Entry 4ABO (electron microscopy, 8.60 A resolution (very low resolution: no residue pairs are listed; an interface is given only as per-side residue counts)); this record covers chains D and H of the 9 polymer chains in the assembly.

# Chain D (and H)
Molecule: Tubulin alpha-1A chain
Source organism: Sus scrofa
Notes: EC 3.6.5.6; chain H of this document is another copy of the same molecule, construct and numbering; everything in this record applies to it too
Sequence (451 residues; row label = number of the first residue in the row):
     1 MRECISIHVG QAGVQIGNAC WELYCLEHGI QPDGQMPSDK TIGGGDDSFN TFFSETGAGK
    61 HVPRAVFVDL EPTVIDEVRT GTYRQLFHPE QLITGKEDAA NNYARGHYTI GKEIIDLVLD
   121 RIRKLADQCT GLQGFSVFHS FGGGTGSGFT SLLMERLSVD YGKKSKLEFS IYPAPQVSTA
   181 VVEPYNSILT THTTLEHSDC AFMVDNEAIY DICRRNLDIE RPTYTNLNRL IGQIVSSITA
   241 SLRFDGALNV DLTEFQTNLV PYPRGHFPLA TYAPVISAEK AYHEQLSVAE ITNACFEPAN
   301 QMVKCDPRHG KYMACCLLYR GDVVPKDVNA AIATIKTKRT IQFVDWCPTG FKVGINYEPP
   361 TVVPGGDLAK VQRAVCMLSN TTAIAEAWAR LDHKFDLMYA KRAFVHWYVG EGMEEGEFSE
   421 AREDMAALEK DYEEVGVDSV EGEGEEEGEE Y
Disordered / not traced: 1, 38-46, 440-451
Residues lining bound ligands: GTP (guanosine-5'-triphosphate): Gly10, Gln11, Ala12, Gln15, Ile16, Asp69, Glu71, Ala99, Ala100, Asn101, Ser140, Gly142, Gly143, Gly144, Thr145, Gly146, Ile171, Thr179, Glu183, Asn206, Tyr224, Leu227, Asn228

# How chain D and chain H interact
At this resolution (9 A) residue pairs are not listed: 8 residues of chain D and 5 of chain H lie at the interface.

# Overview
8 residues of chain D face 5 of chain H across their interface. Chain D binds GTP.
Both chains are Tubulin alpha-1A chain (Sus scrofa). Entry 4ABO (Mal3 CH domain homology model and mammalian
tubulin (2XRP) docked into the 8.6-Angstrom cryo-EM map of ...) was determined by electron microscopy.
